Entry 1XU2 (X-ray diffraction, 2.35 A resolution); this record covers chains B and D of the 6 polymer chains in the assembly.

== Chain B (and D) ==
Name: Tumor necrosis factor ligand superfamily member 13
Organism: Mus musculus
Notes: fragment: TNF domain of APRIL; chain D of this document is another copy of the same molecule, construct and numbering; everything in this record applies to it too
UniProtKB: Q9D777 (TNF13_MOUSE); residue numbers follow UniProt; this construct covers 104-241
Sequence (138 residues; numbered 104 to 241; the number before each row is that of its first residue):
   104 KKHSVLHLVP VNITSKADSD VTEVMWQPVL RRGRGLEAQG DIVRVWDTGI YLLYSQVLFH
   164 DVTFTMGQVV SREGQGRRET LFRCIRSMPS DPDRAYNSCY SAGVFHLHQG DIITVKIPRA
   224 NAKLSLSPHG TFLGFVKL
Unresolved in the structure: 104
Cystine bridges: Cys-187/Cys-202
Metal / ion sites: Ni2+: His-106 (shared with 1 residue of chain A; His-106(D) of chain D)
UniProt features mapped onto this chain:
  - glycosylation: Asn-115 (N-linked (GlcNAc...) asparagine)

== Interface between chain B and chain D ==
Pairs across the interface (43):
  His-106(B) with His-106(D)
  Ile-153(B) with Arg-135(D)
  Phe-167(B) with Asp-196(D); Arg-197(D)
  Thr-183(B) with His-232(D)
  Leu-184(B) with His-232(D)
  Phe-185(B) with His-232(D); Phe-235(D), hydrophobic
  Arg-186(B) with Gln-159(D), hydrogen bond (backbone-side chain); Leu-161(D); Ser-230(D), hydrogen bond; His-232(D), hydrogen bond
  Cys-187(B) with Ser-201(D)
  Ile-188(B) with Leu-161(D), hydrophobic; Tyr-199(D), hydrophobic; Asn-200(D); Ser-201(D), hydrogen bond (backbone-backbone)
  Arg-189(B) with Arg-189(D); Asn-200(D); Ser-201(D), hydrogen bond (side chain-backbone)
  Ser-190(B) with Pro-192(D); Arg-197(D), hydrogen bond (side chain-backbone); Tyr-199(D), hydrogen bond (side chain-backbone); Asn-200(D), hydrogen bond (backbone-side chain)
  Met-191(B) with Arg-197(D)
  Tyr-203(B) with Tyr-203(D), hydrophobic
  Ser-204(B) with Gln-159(D), hydrogen bond; Tyr-203(D); Phe-235(D)
  Ala-205(B) with Tyr-157(D); Tyr-203(D); Phe-235(D)
  Gly-206(B) with Tyr-157(D)
  Val-207(B) with His-110(D); Leu-133(D); Tyr-157(D), hydrogen bond (backbone-side chain); Val-239(D), hydrophobic
  Phe-208(B) with His-110(D); Leu-133(D), hydrophobic
  His-209(B) with Leu-133(D)
  Leu-241(B) with His-106(D); Arg-135(D), hydrogen bond (backbone-side chain); Val-239(D), hydrophobic
Also at the interface, not in a pair above, chain B (22 interface residues in all): Thr-168, Ser-193
Also at the interface, not in a pair above, chain D (23 interface residues in all): Val-108, Ala-198, Ser-228, Gly-233

== Overview ==
22 residues of chain B and 23 residues of chain D are in contact; the contacts include 11 hydrogen bonds.
Polar pairs include Arg-186(B)/Gln-159(D), Arg-186(B)/Ser-230(D) and Arg-186(B)/His-232(D).
Chain B and chain D are both Tumor necrosis factor ligand superfamily member 13 (Mus musculus); the structure,
The crystal structure of APRIL bound to BCMA, was determined by X-ray diffraction, deposited together with
1XU1.
